Entry 3A4D (X-ray diffraction, 2.00 A resolution); this record covers chains A and B.

== Chain A (and B) ==
Molecule: Transthyretin
From: Homo sapiens
Notes: chain B of this document is another copy of the same molecule, construct and numbering; everything in this record applies to it too
UniProt: P02766 (TTHY_HUMAN); residues 1-127 here correspond to UniProt positions 21-147 (UniProt number = residue number + 20)
Sequence (127 residues; row label = number of the first residue in the row):
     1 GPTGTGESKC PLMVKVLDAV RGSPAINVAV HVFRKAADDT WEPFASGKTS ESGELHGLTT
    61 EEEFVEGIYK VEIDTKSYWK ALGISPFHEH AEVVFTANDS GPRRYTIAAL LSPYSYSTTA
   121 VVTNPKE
Unresolved in the structure: 1-9, 126-127 (chain B: 1-9, 125-127)
UniProt features mapped onto this chain:
  - binding site (L-thyroxine): Lys15, Glu54, Ser117
  - modified residue: Cys10 (Sulfocysteine), Glu42 (4-carboxyglutamate), Ser52 (Phosphoserine)
  - glycosylation: Asn98 (N-linked (GlcNAc...) asparagine)

== How chain A and chain B interact ==
Pairs across the interface - 42 pairs, chain A then chain B:
  Ile68(A) - Glu89(B)
  Phe87(A) - Phe95(B)  hydrophobic
  Phe87(A) - Tyr105(B)  hydrophobic
  Phe87(A) - Ile107(B)  hydrophobic
  Phe87(A) - Ala120(B)  hydrophobic
  His88(A) - Val93(B)
  His88(A) - Val94(B)
  His88(A) - Thr118(B)
  Glu89(A) - Val94(B)  hydrogen bond (backbone-backbone)
  Glu89(A) - Phe95(B)
  Glu89(A) - Thr96(B)  hydrogen bond
  Glu92(A) - Glu92(B)
  Glu92(A) - Val94(B)
  Glu92(A) - Tyr116(B)  hydrogen bond (backbone-side chain)
  Val93(A) - His88(B)
  Val94(A) - His88(B)
  Val94(A) - Glu89(B)  hydrogen bond (backbone-backbone)
  Val94(A) - Glu92(B)
  Phe95(A) - Phe87(B)  hydrophobic
  Phe95(A) - Glu89(B)
  Thr96(A) - Glu89(B)  hydrogen bond
  Tyr105(A) - Phe87(B)  hydrophobic
  Ile107(A) - Phe87(B)  hydrophobic
  Tyr114(A) - Thr119(B)
  Tyr114(A) - Ala120(B)  hydrogen bond (backbone-backbone)
  Tyr114(A) - Val122(B)  hydrophobic
  Ser115(A) - Thr118(B)  hydrogen bond (side chain-backbone)
  Ser115(A) - Thr119(B)  hydrogen bond
  Tyr116(A) - Glu92(B)  hydrogen bond (side chain-backbone)
  Tyr116(A) - Ser117(B)
  Tyr116(A) - Thr118(B)  hydrogen bond (backbone-backbone)
  Ser117(A) - Tyr116(B)
  Ser117(A) - Ser117(B)
  Thr118(A) - His88(B)
  Thr118(A) - Ser115(B)  hydrogen bond (backbone-side chain)
  Thr118(A) - Tyr116(B)  hydrogen bond (backbone-backbone)
  Thr119(A) - Tyr114(B)
  Thr119(A) - Ser115(B)  hydrogen bond
  Ala120(A) - Phe87(B)  hydrophobic
  Ala120(A) - Tyr114(B)  hydrogen bond (backbone-backbone)
  Val122(A) - Phe87(B)  hydrophobic
  Val122(A) - Tyr114(B)  hydrophobic
Other interface residues (no listed pair), chain A (22 interface residues in all): Lys70, Lys76, His90
Other interface residues (no listed pair), chain B (22 interface residues in all): Ile68, Lys70, Lys76, His90

== Summary ==
Chain A and chain B each contribute 22 residues to their interface, with 14 hydrogen bonds. Polar pairs
include Glu89(A)-Thr96(B), Glu92(A)-Tyr116(B) and Ser115(A)-Thr118(B). Curated annotation (UniProt) lists 3
L-thyroxine-binding residues on chain A.
Both chains are Transthyretin (Homo sapiens). Entry 3A4D (Crystal structure of Human Transthyretin
(wild-type)) was determined by X-ray diffraction together with 3A4E and 3A4F from the same study.
